PDB entry 3QEI | X-ray diffraction, 2.18 A resolution | chains A and P of the 3 polymer chains in the assembly

== Chain A ==
Protein: DNA polymerase
Source organism: Enterobacteria phage RB69
Notes: EC 2.7.7.7
Reference sequence: Q38087 (DPOL_BPR69); numbering as in UniProt (aligned over 1-903)
Amino-acid sequence (903 residues; each row starts with the number of its first residue):
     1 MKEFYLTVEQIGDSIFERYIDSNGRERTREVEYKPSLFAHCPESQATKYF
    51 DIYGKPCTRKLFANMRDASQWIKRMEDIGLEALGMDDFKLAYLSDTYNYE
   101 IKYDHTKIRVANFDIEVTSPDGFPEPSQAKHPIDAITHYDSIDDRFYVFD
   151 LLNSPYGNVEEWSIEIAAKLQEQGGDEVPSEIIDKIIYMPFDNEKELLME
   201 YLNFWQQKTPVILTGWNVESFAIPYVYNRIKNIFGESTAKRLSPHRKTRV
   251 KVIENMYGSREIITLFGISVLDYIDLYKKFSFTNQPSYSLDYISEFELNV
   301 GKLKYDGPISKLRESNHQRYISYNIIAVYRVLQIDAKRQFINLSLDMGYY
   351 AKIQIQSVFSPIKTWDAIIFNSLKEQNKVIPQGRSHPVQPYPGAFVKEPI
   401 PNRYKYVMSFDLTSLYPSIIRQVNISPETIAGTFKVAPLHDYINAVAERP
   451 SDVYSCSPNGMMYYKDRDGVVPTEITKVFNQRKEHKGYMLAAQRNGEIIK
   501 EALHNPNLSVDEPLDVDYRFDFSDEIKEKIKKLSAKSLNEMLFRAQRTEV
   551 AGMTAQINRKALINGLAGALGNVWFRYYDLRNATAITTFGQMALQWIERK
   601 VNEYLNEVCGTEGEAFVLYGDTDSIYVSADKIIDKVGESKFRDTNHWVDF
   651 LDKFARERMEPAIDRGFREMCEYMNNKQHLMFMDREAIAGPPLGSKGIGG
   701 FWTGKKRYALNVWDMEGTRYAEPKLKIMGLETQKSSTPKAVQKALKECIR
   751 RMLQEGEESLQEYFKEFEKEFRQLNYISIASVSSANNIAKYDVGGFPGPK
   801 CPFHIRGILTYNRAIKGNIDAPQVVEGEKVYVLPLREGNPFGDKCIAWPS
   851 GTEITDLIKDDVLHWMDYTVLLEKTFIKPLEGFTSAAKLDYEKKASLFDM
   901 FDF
Differences from the reference sequence: conflict Ala222 (Asp in Q38087), Ala327 (Asp in Q38087); engineered mutation Ala561 (Leu in Q38087), Gly565 (Ser in Q38087), Ala567 (Tyr in Q38087)
Bound ions: Ca2+ site 1 near Glu116 (its only coordinating residue here); Ca2+ site 2: Asp411, Leu412, Asp623 (together with 2'-deoxycytidine-5'-triphosphate); Ca2+ site 3: Asp411, Asp623 (together with 2'-deoxycytidine-5'-triphosphate); Ca2+ site 4: Asn505, Asn507, Lys531
Small-molecule neighbours: 2'-deoxycytidine-5'-triphosphate (DCP): Asp411, Leu412, Thr413, Ser414, Leu415, Tyr416, Pro417, Arg482, Lys486, Lys560, Asn564, Thr622, Asp623
Swiss-Prot annotation at these positions:
  - region: Thr248 to Thr264 (Beta hairpin), Lys705 to Tyr708 (Binding of DNA in B-conformation), Leu897 to Phe903 (Interaction with the polymerase clamp)
  - binding site (Mg(2+)): Asp114, Glu116, Asp411, Leu412, Asp623
  - binding site (substrate): Ser414 to Tyr416, Arg482, Lys560
  - site: Asp621 (Optimization of metal coordination by the polymerase active site), Lys706 (Optimization of metal coordination by the polymerase active site), Asp714 (Essential for viral replication)
  - mutagenesis: Leu415 (L415A/G: Decreases base selectivity by several hundred fold; L415G/F: Increased misinsertion, increased mismatch extension and inefficient proofreading; L415M: No effect on base selectivity), Asp621 (D621A: Drastic decrease in the efficiency of incorporation of dGMP), Lys706 (K706A: Almost complete loss of polymerase activity), Asp714 (D714A: Complete loss of viral replication)
What the authors report for this chain:
  - binding site for the 18-nt DNA strand: Gly568
  - mutagenesis - L561A/S565G/Y567A (2,000 fold): increased catalytic activity on dAMP opposite dF
  - mutagenesis - Y567A: increased catalytic activity on dAMP opposite to dF
  - mutagenesis - S565G: unchanged catalytic activity on dAMP opposite dF
  - mutagenesis - L561A/Y567A, S565G/Y567A: increased catalytic activity

== Chain P ==
Molecule: 13-nt DNA strand
Sequence (13 nucleotides; row label = number of the first residue in the row):
   103 GCGGACTGCTTAC
Modified residues: DOC (2',3'-dideoxycytidine-5'-monophosphate) at position 115

== How chain A and chain P interact ==
Residue-residue contacts - 23 pairs, chain A then chain P:
  Asn284(A) with DT113(P), hydrogen bond to the phosphate
  Asp621(A) with DOC_115(P), sugar contact
  Thr622(A) with DOC_115(P), sugar contact
  Lys706(A) with DA114(P), hydrogen bond to the base
  Tyr708(A) with DOC_115(P), hydrogen bond to the phosphate
  Met728(A) with DA114(P), phosphate contact; DOC_115(P), phosphate contact
  Gly729(A) with DT113(P), phosphate contact; DA114(P), hydrogen bond to the phosphate
  Gln733(A) with DT113(P), phosphate contact; DA114(P), phosphate contact
  Lys734(A) with DT113(P), sugar contact
  Ser735(A) with DT113(P), hydrogen bond to the phosphate
  Ser783(A) with DC111(P), phosphate contact; DT112(P), phosphate contact
  Ser784(A) with DC111(P), phosphate contact; DT112(P), hydrogen bond to the phosphate
  Asn786(A) with DC111(P), hydrogen bond to the phosphate
  Lys790(A) with DG110(P), salt bridge to the phosphate
  Tyr791(A) with DG110(P), hydrogen bond to the phosphate
  Lys800(A) with DC108(P), base contact; DT109(P), sugar contact
  His804(A) with DC111(P), salt bridge to the phosphate
Other interface residues (no listed pair), chain A (25 interface residues in all): Asp623, Tyr626, Ile727, Ser736, Val782, Ala785, Pro802, Lys829

== In short ==
25 residues of chain A and 8 residues of chain P are in contact, with 8 hydrogen bonds and 2 salt bridges.
Polar pairs include Lys706(A)-DA114(P), Asn284(A)-DT113(P) and Tyr708(A)-DOC_115(P). The paper reports a
binding site for the 18-nt DNA strand at Gly568(A); L561A/Y567A and S565G/Y567A of chain A increase catalytic
activity; 5 substitutions were tested in all.
Chain A is DNA polymerase (Enterobacteria phage RB69) and chain P is a 13-nt DNA strand; the structure, RB69
DNA Polymerase (L561A/S565G/Y567A) Ternary Complex with dCTP Opposite Difluorotoluene Nucleoside, was
determined by X-ray diffraction (same publication as 3QER and 3QES).
